2BS9 - chains B and C of the 4 polymer chains in the assembly; structure by X-ray diffraction, 2.20 A resolution.

# Chain B (and C)
Name: Beta-xylosidase
Organism: Bacillus stearothermophilus
Notes: EC 3.2.1.37; chain C of this document is another copy of the same molecule, construct and numbering; everything in this record applies to it too
UniProt: Q9ZFM2 (XYNB_GEOSE); aligned to UniProt positions 1-503 over residues 1-503 (the alignment contains insertions or deletions, so no single offset holds)
Chain sequence (503 residues; each row starts with the number of its first residue):
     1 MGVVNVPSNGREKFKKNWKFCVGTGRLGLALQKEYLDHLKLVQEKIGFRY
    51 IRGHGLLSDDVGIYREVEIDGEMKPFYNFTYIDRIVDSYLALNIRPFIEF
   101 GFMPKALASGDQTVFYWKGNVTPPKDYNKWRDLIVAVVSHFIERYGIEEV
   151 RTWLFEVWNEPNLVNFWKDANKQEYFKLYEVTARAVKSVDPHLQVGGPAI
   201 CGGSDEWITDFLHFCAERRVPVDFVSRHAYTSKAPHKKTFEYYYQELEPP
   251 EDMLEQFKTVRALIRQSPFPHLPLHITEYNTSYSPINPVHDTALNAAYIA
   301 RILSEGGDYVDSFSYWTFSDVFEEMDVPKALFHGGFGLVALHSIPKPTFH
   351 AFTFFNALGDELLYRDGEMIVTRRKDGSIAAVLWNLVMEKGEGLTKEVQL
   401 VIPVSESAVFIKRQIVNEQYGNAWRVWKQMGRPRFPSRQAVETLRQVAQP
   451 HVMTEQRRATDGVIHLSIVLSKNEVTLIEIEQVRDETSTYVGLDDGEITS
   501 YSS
Not modelled in the structure: 1, 503
Differences from the reference sequence: conflict Gly-2 (Lys in Q9ZFM2), Glu-406 (Phe408 in Q9ZFM2), Arg-445 (Pro447 in Q9ZFM2), Val-447 (Ser448 in Q9ZFM2); insertion (446)
Swiss-Prot annotation at these positions:
  - active site: Glu-160 (Proton donor)

# How chain B and chain C interact
Contacting residue pairs (62):
  Leu-31(B) / Gln-32(C)
  Leu-31(B) / Lys-33(C)  hydrogen bond (backbone-backbone)
  Gln-32(B) / Leu-31(C)
  Gln-32(B) / Tyr-81(C)  hydrogen bond
  Gln-32(B) / Arg-84(C)  hydrogen bond
  Lys-33(B) / Leu-31(C)  hydrogen bond (backbone-backbone)
  Lys-33(B) / Lys-33(C)
  Glu-34(B) / Arg-84(C)  salt bridge
  Leu-36(B) / Lys-33(C)
  Asp-59(B) / Tyr-116(C)  hydrogen bond (backbone-side chain)
  Arg-65(B) / Tyr-116(C)  hydrogen bond
  Arg-65(B) / Asp-326(C)  salt bridge
  Val-67(B) / Phe-240(C)  hydrophobic
  Ile-69(B) / Phe-240(C)  hydrophobic
  Phe-76(B) / Phe-240(C)  hydrophobic
  Phe-76(B) / Lys-329(C)
  Phe-76(B) / Arg-434(C)
  Tyr-77(B) / Phe-435(C)
  Asn-78(B) / Val-327(C)  hydrogen bond (side chain-backbone)
  Asn-78(B) / Pro-328(C)  hydrogen bond (side chain-backbone)
  Asn-78(B) / Lys-329(C)
  Asn-78(B) / Phe-435(C)
  Phe-79(B) / Phe-435(C)
  Thr-80(B) / Val-327(C)
  Thr-80(B) / Pro-328(C)  hydrogen bond (side chain-backbone)
  Thr-80(B) / Leu-341(C)
  Thr-80(B) / Phe-435(C)
  Tyr-81(B) / Gln-32(C)  hydrogen bond
  Tyr-81(B) / Glu-323(C)  hydrogen bond
  Tyr-81(B) / Val-327(C)  hydrophobic
  Asp-83(B) / Phe-435(C)
  Arg-84(B) / Gln-32(C)  hydrogen bond
  Arg-84(B) / Glu-34(C)  salt bridge
  Arg-84(B) / Leu-341(C)
  Tyr-116(B) / Asp-59(C)  hydrogen bond (side chain-backbone)
  Tyr-116(B) / Arg-65(C)  hydrogen bond
  Arg-144(B) / Phe-435(C)
  Arg-144(B) / Pro-436(C)  hydrogen bond (side chain-backbone)
  Arg-144(B) / Ser-437(C)
  Phe-240(B) / Val-67(C)  hydrophobic
  Phe-240(B) / Glu-68(C)
  Glu-323(B) / Tyr-81(C)  hydrogen bond
  Asp-326(B) / Arg-65(C)  salt bridge
  Val-327(B) / Asn-78(C)  hydrogen bond (backbone-side chain)
  Val-327(B) / Thr-80(C)
  Val-327(B) / Tyr-81(C)  hydrophobic
  Pro-328(B) / Asn-78(C)  hydrogen bond (backbone-side chain)
  Pro-328(B) / Thr-80(C)  hydrogen bond (backbone-side chain)
  Lys-329(B) / Phe-76(C)
  Lys-329(B) / Asn-78(C)
  Leu-341(B) / Thr-80(C)
  Leu-341(B) / Arg-84(C)
  Arg-434(B) / Phe-76(C)
  Phe-435(B) / Tyr-77(C)
  Phe-435(B) / Asn-78(C)
  Phe-435(B) / Phe-79(C)
  Phe-435(B) / Thr-80(C)
  Phe-435(B) / Asp-83(C)
  Phe-435(B) / Arg-144(C)
  Pro-436(B) / Arg-144(C)  hydrogen bond (backbone-side chain)
  Ser-437(B) / Arg-144(C)
  Arg-438(B) / Asp-87(C)
Other interface residues (no listed pair), chain B (35 interface residues in all): Leu-29, Asp-60, Glu-68, Asp-87
Other interface residues (no listed pair), chain C (34 interface residues in all): Leu-36, Asp-60, Ile-69, Arg-438

# Overview
The interface between chain B and chain C involves 35 residues on one side and 34 on the other; the contacts
include 20 hydrogen bonds and 4 salt bridges. Polar contacts include Glu-34(B)/Arg-84(C), Arg-65(B)/Asp-326(C)
and Gln-32(B)/Tyr-81(C). UniProt lists active-site residue Glu-160(B) on chain B.
Chain B and chain C are both Beta-xylosidase (Bacillus stearothermophilus); the structure, Native crystal
structure of a GH39 beta-xylosidase XynB1 from Geobacillus stearothermophilus, was determined by X-ray
diffraction, deposited together with 2BFG.
